8WVY - chains E and F of the 3 polymer chains in the assembly; structure by electron microscopy, 3.29 A resolution.

Chain E (and F):
Molecule: Norrin
Source organism: Homo sapiens
Notes: chain F of this document is another copy of the same molecule, construct and numbering; everything in this record applies to it too
UniProtKB: Q00604 (NDP_HUMAN); residues 31-133 here = UniProt positions 31-133
Amino-acid sequence (103 residues; numbered 31 to 133; the number before each row is that of its first residue):
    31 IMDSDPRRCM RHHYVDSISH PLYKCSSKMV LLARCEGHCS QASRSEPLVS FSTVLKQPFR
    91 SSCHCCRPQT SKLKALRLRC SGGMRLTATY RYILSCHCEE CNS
Unresolved in the structure: 31-33 (chain F: 31-34)
Disulfide bonds: Cys-39/Cys-96, Cys-65/Cys-126, Cys-69/Cys-128
Swiss-Prot annotation at these positions:
  - natural variant: Arg-38 (R38C: In ND and EVR2), Cys-39 (C39R: In ND), Arg-41 (R41K: In EVR2; R41S: In persistent fetal vasculature syndrome), His-42 (H42R: In EVR2), His-43 (H43Q: In ND; H43R: In ND), Tyr-44 (Y44C: In ND), Val-45 (V45E: In ND; V45M: In ND), Lys-54 (K54N: In EVR2), Cys-55 (C55R: In ND), Lys-58 (K58N: In ND and EVR2), Val-60 (V60E: In ND), Leu-61 (L61F: In ND; L61I: In EVR2; L61P: In ND), 30 further natural variant entries in UniProt
  - mutagenesis: Cys-95 (C95A: Impairs oligomerization)

Chain E / chain F interface:
Contacting residue pairs (71):
  Tyr-44(E) with Pro-77(F)
  Ile-48(E) with Phe-81(F), hydrophobic
  Ser-49(E) with Phe-81(F)
  His-50(E) with Phe-81(F)
  Ala-63(E) with Pro-77(F)
  Arg-64(E) with Ser-75(F); Glu-76(F)
  Cys-65(E) with Ser-73(F); Arg-74(F); Ser-75(F), hydrogen bond (backbone-backbone)
  Glu-66(E) with Ser-73(F); Arg-74(F)
  Gly-67(E) with Ala-72(F); Ser-73(F), hydrogen bond (backbone-backbone)
  His-68(E) with Ser-70(F); Ala-72(F)
  Cys-69(E) with His-68(F)
  Ser-70(E) with His-68(F), hydrogen bond (backbone-side chain)
  Ala-72(E) with Gly-67(F); His-68(F)
  Ser-73(E) with Cys-65(F); Glu-66(F); Gly-67(F); Cys-96(F), hydrogen bond (side chain-backbone)
  Arg-74(E) with Cys-65(F); Glu-66(F), salt bridge
  Ser-75(E) with Arg-64(F); Cys-65(F), hydrogen bond (backbone-backbone); Cys-96(F); Pro-98(F); Ile-123(F)
  Glu-76(E) with Tyr-44(F); Arg-64(F)
  Pro-77(E) with Tyr-44(F); Ala-63(F); Arg-121(F)
  Leu-78(E) with Thr-119(F)
  Ser-80(E) with Ala-118(F); Thr-119(F), hydrogen bond (backbone-backbone)
  Phe-81(E) with His-50(F); Ala-118(F), hydrophobic
  Ser-82(E) with Thr-119(F)
  Leu-85(E) with Leu-103(F), hydrophobic; Thr-119(F); Tyr-120(F)
  Pro-88(E) with Arg-121(F)
  Phe-89(E) with Pro-98(F), hydrophobic; Ile-123(F), hydrophobic
  Cys-93(E) with Cys-95(F), disulfide
  Cys-95(E) with Cys-93(F), disulfide
  Cys-96(E) with Ser-73(F), hydrogen bond (backbone-side chain)
  Arg-97(E) with Asn-132(F)
  Pro-98(E) with Ser-75(F)
  Ser-101(E) with Phe-89(F)
  Leu-108(E) with Phe-81(F), hydrophobic
  Thr-117(E) with Ser-80(F); Phe-81(F)
  Ala-118(E) with Val-79(F), hydrophobic; Ser-80(F); Phe-81(F), hydrophobic
  Thr-119(E) with Leu-78(F); Val-79(F); Ser-80(F), hydrogen bond (backbone-backbone)
  Tyr-120(E) with Leu-78(F); Val-79(F), hydrophobic
  Arg-121(E) with Pro-77(F); Pro-88(F); Phe-89(F)
  Ile-123(E) with Phe-89(F), hydrophobic
  Cys-131(E) with Cys-131(F), disulfide; Asn-132(F)
Interface residues without a listed pair, chain E (45 interface residues in all): Arg-37, Pro-51, Leu-62, Gln-71, Val-79, His-94
Interface residues without a listed pair, chain F (43 interface residues in all): Arg-37, Leu-62, Cys-69, Gln-71, Ser-82, Ser-91, His-94, Arg-97, Ser-101, Thr-117
Inter-chain disulfides: Cys-93(E)/Cys-95(F), Cys-95(E)/Cys-93(F), Cys-131(E)/Cys-131(F)

Overview:
45 residues of chain E face 43 of chain F across their interface, with 3 disulfide bonds, 8 hydrogen bonds and
1 salt bridge. Polar pairs include Arg-74(E)/Glu-66(F), Ser-70(E)/His-68(F) and Ser-73(E)/Cys-96(F). Curated
annotation (UniProt) lists one mutagenesis site on chain E.
Chain E and chain F are both Norrin (Homo sapiens); the structure, Cryo-EM structure of LGR4 in complex with
Norrin, was determined by electron microscopy.
